1FYZ - chains B and C of the 6 polymer chains in the assembly; structure by X-ray diffraction, 2.15 A resolution.

Chain B:
Name: Methane monooxygenase component A, alpha chain
Source organism: Methylococcus capsulatus
Notes: EC 1.14.13.25
UniProt: P22869 (MEMA_METCA); residues 1-527 here = UniProt positions 1-527
Sequence (527 residues; row label = number of the first residue in the row):
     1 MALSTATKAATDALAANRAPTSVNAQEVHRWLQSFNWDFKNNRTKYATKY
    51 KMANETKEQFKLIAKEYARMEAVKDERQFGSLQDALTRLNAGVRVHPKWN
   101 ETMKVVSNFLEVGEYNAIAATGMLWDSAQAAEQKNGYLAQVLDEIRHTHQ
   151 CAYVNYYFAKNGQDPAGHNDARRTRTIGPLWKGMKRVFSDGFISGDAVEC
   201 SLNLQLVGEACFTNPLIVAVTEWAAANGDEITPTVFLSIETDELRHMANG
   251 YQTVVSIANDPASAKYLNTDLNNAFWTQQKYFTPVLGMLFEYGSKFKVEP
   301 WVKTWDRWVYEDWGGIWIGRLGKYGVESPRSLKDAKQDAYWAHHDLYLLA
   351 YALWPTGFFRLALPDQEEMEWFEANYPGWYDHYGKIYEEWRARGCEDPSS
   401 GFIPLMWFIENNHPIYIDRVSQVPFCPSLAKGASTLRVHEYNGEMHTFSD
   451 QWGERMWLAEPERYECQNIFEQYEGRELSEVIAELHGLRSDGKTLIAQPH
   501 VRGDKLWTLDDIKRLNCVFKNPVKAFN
Unresolved in the structure: 1-16
Metal / ion sites: Fe2+ site 1: E114, E144, H147, E243; Fe2+ site 2: E144, E209, E243, H246

Chain C:
Name: Methane monooxygenase component A, beta chain
Source organism: Methylococcus capsulatus
Notes: EC 1.14.13.25
UniProt: P18798 (MEMB_METCA); numbering as in UniProt (aligned over 1-389)
Sequence (389 residues; numbered 1 to 389; the number before each row is that of its first residue):
     1 MSMLGERRRGLTDPEMAAVILKALPEAPLDGNNKMGYFVTPRWKRLTEYE
    51 ALTVYAQPNADWIAGGLDWGDWTQKFHGGRPSWGNETTELRTVDWFKHRD
   101 PLRRWHAPYVKDKAEEWRYTDRFLQGYSADGQIRAMNPTWRDEFINRYWG
   151 AFLFNEYGLFNAHSQGAREALSDVTRVSLAFWGFDKIDIAQMIQLERGFL
   201 AKIVPGFDESTAVPKAEWTNGEVYKSARLAVEGLWQEVFDWNESAFSVHA
   251 VYDALFGQFVRREFFQRLAPRFGDNLTPFFINQAQTYFQIAKQGVQDLYY
   301 NCLGDDPEFSDYNRTVMRNWTGKWLEPTIAALRDFMGLFAKLPAGTTDKE
   351 EITASLYRVVDDWIEDYASRIDFKADRDQIVKAVLAGLK
Unresolved in the structure: 1
Differences from the reference sequence: conflict R370 (Ala in P18798)
Metal / ion sites: Ca2+ site 1 near E222 (its only coordinating residue here); Ca2+ site 2 near D348 (its only coordinating residue here)

How chain B and chain C interact:
Residue-residue contacts (10; chain B residue first):
  R18(B) - D362(C)  salt bridge
  R18(B) - E365(C)  salt bridge
  R18(B) - D366(C)  salt bridge
  E76(B) - K111(C)  salt bridge
  R88(B) - R9(C)
  N90(B) - M3(C)
  N90(B) - L4(C)
  V93(B) - M3(C)  hydrophobic
  R94(B) - L4(C)
  R94(B) - T12(C)  hydrogen bond (side chain-backbone)
Also at the interface, not in a pair above, chain B (8 interface residues in all): L89, Q163
Also at the interface, not in a pair above, chain C (12 interface residues in all): L11, D13, P14, K292

Summary:
The interface between chain B and chain C involves 8 residues on one side and 12 on the other, with 1 hydrogen
bond and 4 salt bridges. Among the polar pairs are R18(B)-D362(C), R18(B)-E365(C) and R18(B)-D366(C). E114(B),
E144(B), H147(B) and E243(B) coordinate Fe2+ site 1.
Here chain B is Methane monooxygenase component A, alpha chain and chain C is Methane monooxygenase component
A, beta chain, both from Methylococcus capsulatus. Entry 1FYZ (Methane monooxygenase hydroxylase, form II
reduced by soaking) was determined by X-ray diffraction (same publication as 1FZ0, 1FZ1, 1FZ2, 1FZ3, 1FZ4 and
1FZ5).
